8Q3K - chains B and J of the 8 polymer chains in the assembly; structure by electron microscopy, 2.92 A resolution.

# Chain B
Name: DNA-directed RNA polymerase RPB2 homolog
Organism: African swine fever virus BA71V
UniProtKB: P42487 (RPB2_ASFB7); residues 1-1242 here = UniProt positions 1-1242
Amino-acid sequence (1243 residues; row label = number of the first residue in the row; numbering starts at 0):
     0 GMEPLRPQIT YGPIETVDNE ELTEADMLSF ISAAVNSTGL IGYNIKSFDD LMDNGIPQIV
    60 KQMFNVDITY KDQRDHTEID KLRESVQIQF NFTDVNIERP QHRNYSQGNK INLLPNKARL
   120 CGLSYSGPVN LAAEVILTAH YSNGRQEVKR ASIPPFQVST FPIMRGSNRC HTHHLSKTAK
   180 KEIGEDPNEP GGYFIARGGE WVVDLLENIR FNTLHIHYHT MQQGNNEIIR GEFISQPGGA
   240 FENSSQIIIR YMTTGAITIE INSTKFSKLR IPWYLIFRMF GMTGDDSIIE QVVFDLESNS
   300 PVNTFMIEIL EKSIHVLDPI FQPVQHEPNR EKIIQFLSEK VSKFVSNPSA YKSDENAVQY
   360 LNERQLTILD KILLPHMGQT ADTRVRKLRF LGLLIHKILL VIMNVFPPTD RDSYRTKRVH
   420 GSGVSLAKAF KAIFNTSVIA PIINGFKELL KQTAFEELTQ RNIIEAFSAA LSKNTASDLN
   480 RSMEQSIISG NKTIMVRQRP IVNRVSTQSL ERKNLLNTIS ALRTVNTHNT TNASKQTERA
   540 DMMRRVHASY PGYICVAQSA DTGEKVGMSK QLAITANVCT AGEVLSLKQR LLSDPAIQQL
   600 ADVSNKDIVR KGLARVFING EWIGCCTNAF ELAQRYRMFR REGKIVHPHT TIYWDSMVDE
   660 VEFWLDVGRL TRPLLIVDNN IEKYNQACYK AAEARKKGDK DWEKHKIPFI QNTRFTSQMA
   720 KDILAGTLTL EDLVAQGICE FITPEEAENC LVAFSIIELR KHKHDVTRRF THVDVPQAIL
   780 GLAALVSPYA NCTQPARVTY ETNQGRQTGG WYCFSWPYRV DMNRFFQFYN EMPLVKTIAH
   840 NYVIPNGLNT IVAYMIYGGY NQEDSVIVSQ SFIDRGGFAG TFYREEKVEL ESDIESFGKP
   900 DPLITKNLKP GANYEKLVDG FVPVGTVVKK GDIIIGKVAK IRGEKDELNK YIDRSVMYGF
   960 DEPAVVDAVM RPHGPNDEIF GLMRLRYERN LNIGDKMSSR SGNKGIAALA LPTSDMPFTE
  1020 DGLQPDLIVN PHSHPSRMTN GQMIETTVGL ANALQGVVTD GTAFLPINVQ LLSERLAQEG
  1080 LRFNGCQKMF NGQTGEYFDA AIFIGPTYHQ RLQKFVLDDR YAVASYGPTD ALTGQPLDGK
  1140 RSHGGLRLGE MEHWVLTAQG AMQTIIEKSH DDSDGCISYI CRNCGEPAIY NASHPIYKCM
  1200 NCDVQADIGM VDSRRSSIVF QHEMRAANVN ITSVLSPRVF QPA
Not modelled in the structure: 0-6, 62-92, 101-109, 130-159, 341-354, 443-473, 489-512, 802-819, 889-919, 937-953, 969-979
Construct notes: expression tag (0)
Metal / ion sites: Zn2+: Cys1180, Cys1183, Cys1198, Cys1201

# Chain J
Name: DNA-directed RNA polymerase RPB10 homolog
Organism: African swine fever virus BA71V
UniProtKB: P42488 (RPB10_ASFB7); residues 1-80 here = UniProt positions 1-80
Amino-acid sequence (80 residues; each row starts with the number of its first residue):
     1 MLIPVVCFTC GFPIGTYAAI FDKARTEYIK TKMDGTLPQN IPLDASLQIE LKDLITALGI
    61 PMRVCCRTHL ITTLDYRKYY
Metal / ion sites: Zn2+: Cys7, Cys10, Cys65, Cys66
UniProt features mapped onto this chain:
  - binding site (Zn(2+)): Cys7, Cys10, Cys65, Cys66

# Chain B / chain J interface
Residue-residue contacts (61):
  Lys180(B) - Tyr80(J)
  Pro186(B) - Tyr80(J)
  Asn187(B) - Tyr80(J)
  Phe825(B) - Met1(J)  hydrophobic
  Phe827(B) - Met1(J)  hydrogen bond (backbone-backbone)
  Tyr828(B) - Met1(J)
  Tyr828(B) - Leu2(J)
  Tyr828(B) - Phe8(J)  hydrophobic
  Asn829(B) - Thr73(J)
  Asn829(B) - Leu74(J)  hydrogen bond (backbone-backbone)
  Glu830(B) - His69(J)  salt bridge
  Glu830(B) - Thr72(J)  hydrogen bond
  Glu830(B) - Thr73(J)  hydrogen bond
  Glu830(B) - Leu74(J)
  Met831(B) - Leu43(J)  hydrophobic
  Met831(B) - Thr72(J)  hydrogen bond (backbone-backbone)
  Met831(B) - Leu74(J)
  Leu833(B) - Thr68(J)
  Leu833(B) - Thr72(J)
  Lys835(B) - Leu43(J)
  Lys835(B) - Leu47(J)
  Ile843(B) - Tyr79(J)  hydrophobic
  Pro844(B) - Leu74(J)  hydrophobic
  Leu847(B) - Phe8(J)  hydrophobic
  Asn848(B) - Thr68(J)
  Asn848(B) - His69(J)
  Asn848(B) - Thr72(J)
  Ile850(B) - Thr9(J)
  Ile850(B) - Cys65(J)  hydrophobic
  Phe871(B) - Phe8(J)  hydrophobic
  Arg874(B) - Val6(J)
  Arg874(B) - Cys7(J)
  Arg874(B) - Phe8(J)  hydrogen bond (side chain-backbone)
  Arg874(B) - Thr9(J)  hydrogen bond (side chain-backbone)
  Arg874(B) - Cys10(J)  hydrogen bond (side chain-backbone)
  Arg874(B) - Gly11(J)
  Asp1020(B) - Arg63(J)
  Gly1021(B) - Arg63(J)  hydrogen bond (backbone-side chain)
  Leu1022(B) - Cys65(J)  hydrophobic
  Gln1023(B) - Thr9(J)  hydrogen bond (side chain-backbone)
  Asp1025(B) - Thr9(J)  hydrogen bond
  Ala1052(B) - Val64(J)  hydrophobic
  Ala1052(B) - Arg67(J)
  Ala1052(B) - Thr68(J)
  Leu1053(B) - Lys52(J)  hydrogen bond (backbone-side chain)
  Leu1053(B) - Val64(J)  hydrophobic
  Gln1054(B) - Glu50(J)
  Gln1054(B) - Leu51(J)  hydrogen bond (backbone-backbone)
  Gln1054(B) - Lys52(J)
  Gly1055(B) - Ile49(J)
  Gly1055(B) - Leu51(J)  hydrogen bond (backbone-backbone)
  Gly1055(B) - Ile71(J)
  Val1056(B) - Leu47(J)
  Val1056(B) - Gln48(J)
  Val1056(B) - Ile49(J)
  Val1056(B) - Glu50(J)
  Val1057(B) - Leu47(J)  hydrogen bond (backbone-backbone)
  Val1057(B) - Gln48(J)
  Thr1058(B) - Gln48(J)
  Glu1078(B) - Lys52(J)  salt bridge
  Pro1105(B) - Val64(J)
Interface residues without a listed pair, chain B (37 interface residues in all): Ser870, Gly875, Gly876, Leu1049, Asp1059
Interface residues without a listed pair, chain J (29 interface residues in all): Pro4, Met62

# In short
Chain B and chain J form an interface of 37 and 29 residues respectively, with 15 hydrogen bonds and 2 salt
bridges. Polar pairs include Glu830(B)-His69(J), Glu1078(B)-Lys52(J) and Glu830(B)-Thr72(J). Cys1180(B),
Cys1183(B), Cys1198(B) and Cys1201(B) coordinate Zn2+. From UniProt: 4 Zn2+-binding residues on chain J.
Here chain B is DNA-directed RNA polymerase RPB2 homolog and chain J is DNA-directed RNA polymerase RPB10
homolog, both from African swine fever virus BA71V. Entry 8Q3K (The open state of the ASFV apo-RNA polymerase)
was determined by electron microscopy together with 8Q3B from the same study.
